2YJY - chains B and D; structure by X-ray diffraction, 2.60 A resolution.

# Chain B
Name: Pumilio homolog 1
Source organism: Homo sapiens
Notes: fragment: homology domain, residues 828-1176
Reference sequence: Q14671 (PUM1_HUMAN); residue numbers follow UniProt; this construct covers 828-1176
Amino-acid sequence (350 residues; numbered 827 to 1176; the number before each row is that of its first residue):
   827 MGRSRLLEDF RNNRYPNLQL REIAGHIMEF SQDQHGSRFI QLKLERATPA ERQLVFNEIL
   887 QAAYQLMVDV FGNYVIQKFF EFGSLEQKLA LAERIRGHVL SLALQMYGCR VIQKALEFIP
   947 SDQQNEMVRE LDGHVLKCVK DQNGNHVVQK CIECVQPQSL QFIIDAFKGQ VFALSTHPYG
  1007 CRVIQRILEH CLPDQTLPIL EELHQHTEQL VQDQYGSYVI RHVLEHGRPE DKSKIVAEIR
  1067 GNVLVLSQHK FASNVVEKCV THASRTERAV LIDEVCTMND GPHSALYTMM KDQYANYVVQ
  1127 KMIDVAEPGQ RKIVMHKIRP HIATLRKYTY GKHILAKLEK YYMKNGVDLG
Unresolved in the structure: 827, 1169-1176
Differences from the reference sequence: expression tag (827); engineered mutation Ser1043 (Asn in Q14671), Arg1047 (Gln in Q14671)
UniProt features mapped onto this chain:
  - region: Ser863 to Gln867 (Adenine-nucleotide binding in RNA target), Asn899 to Gln903 (Uracil-nucleotide binding in RNA target), Cys935 to Gln939 (Adenine-nucleotide binding in RNA target), Asn971 to Gln975 (Non-specific-nucleotide binding in RNA target), Cys1007 to Gln1011 (Adenine-nucleotide binding in RNA target), Ser1079 to Glu1083 (Guanine-nucleotide binding in RNA target), Asn1122 to Gln1126 (Uracil-nucleotide binding in RNA target)
  - natural variant: Thr1033 (T1033S: In SCA47), Arg1137 (R1137W: In SCA47), Arg1145 (R1145W: In NEDMSF)
  - mutagenesis: Ser863 to Gln867 (B and inds cytosine-nucleotide in RNA target), Asn899 to Gln903 (Specifically binds cytosine-nucleotide in RNA target), Cys935 to Gln939 (Specifically binds cytosine-nucleotide in RNA target), Asn971 to Gln975 (Specifically binds cytosine-nucleotide in RNA target), Cys1007 to Gln1011 (Specifically binds cytosine-nucleotide in RNA target; Specifically binds guanine-nucleotide in RNA target), Cys1007 (C1007N: Specifically binds uracil-nucleotide in RNA target), Ser1079 to Glu1083 (Specifically binds cytosine-nucleotide in RNA target), Asn1122 to Gln1126 (Specifically binds cytosine-nucleotide in RNA target)
From the paper describing this entry:
  - binding site for the 10-nt RNA strand: Arg1047
  - specificity-determining residues: Arg1047
  - mutagenesis - C1007S/Q1011R: increased binding to C4
  - mutagenesis - N1080Y/E1083R: increased binding to C2
  - binding site for the 10-nt RNA strand: Arg1008 (proposed by the authors, not directly observed)

# Chain D
Molecule: 10-nt RNA strand
Sequence (10 nucleotides; each row starts with the number of its first residue; numbers below 1 keep their minus sign (A-1 is residue -1)):
    -1 AUUGCAUAUA

# Chain B / chain D interface
Residue-residue contacts (40):
  Gln860(B) with A8(D), hydrogen bond to the sugar
  Arg864(B) with A8(D), hydrogen bond to the sugar
  Gln867(B) with A8(D), hydrogen bond to the base
  Phe897(B) with A8(D), base contact
  Asn899(B) with U7(D), hydrogen bond to the base
  Tyr900(B) with U7(D), hydrogen bond to the base; A8(D), stacking on the base
  Gln903(B) with U7(D), hydrogen bond to the base
  Met932(B) with A6(D), sugar contact
  Tyr933(B) with U7(D), base contact
  Arg936(B) with A6(D), hydrogen bond to the base; U7(D), base contact
  Gln939(B) with A6(D), hydrogen bond to the base
  Gln968(B) with A6(D), sugar contact
  His972(B) with U5(D), sugar contact; A6(D), stacking on the base
  Cys1007(B) with A4(D), base contact
  Arg1008(B) with U5(D), hydrogen bond to the base; A6(D), salt bridge to the phosphate
  Gln1011(B) with A4(D), base contact
  Tyr1041(B) with A4(D), sugar contact
  Tyr1044(B) with C3(D), hydrogen bond to the sugar; A4(D), stacking on the base
  Arg1047(B) with C3(D), hydrogen bond to the base
  Lys1076(B) with G2(D), hydrogen bond to the sugar; C3(D), salt bridge to the phosphate
  Ser1079(B) with G2(D), hydrogen bond to the base
  Asn1080(B) with A-1(D), base contact; G2(D), hydrogen bond to the base; C3(D), base contact
  Glu1083(B) with G2(D), hydrogen bond to the base
  Gln1119(B) with U1(D), base contact
  Tyr1120(B) with G2(D), sugar contact
  Asn1122(B) with U1(D), base contact
  Tyr1123(B) with A-1(D), hydrogen bond to the phosphate; U1(D), hydrogen bond to the base; G2(D), stacking on the base
  Gln1126(B) with U1(D), base contact
  Tyr1156(B) with U1(D), base contact
  His1159(B) with U1(D), base contact
Other interface residues (no listed pair), chain B (35 interface residues in all): Ser863, Val896, Cys935, Asn969, Phe1077

# Summary
35 residues of chain B face 9 of chain D across their interface; the contacts include 17 hydrogen bonds, 2
salt bridges and 4 aromatic stacking contacts. Polar pairs include Gln867(B)-A8(D), Asn899(B)-U7(D) and
Tyr900(B)-U7(D). The paper reports a binding site for the 10-nt RNA strand at Arg1047(B) and Arg1008(B);
C1007S/Q1011R of chain B increase binding to C4.
Here chain B is Pumilio homolog 1 (Homo sapiens) and chain D is a 10-nt RNA strand. Entry 2YJY (A specific and
modular binding code for cytosine recognition in PUF domains) was determined by X-ray diffraction.
